Entry 4X4I (X-ray diffraction, 2.80 A resolution); this record covers chains C and F of the 6 polymer chains in the assembly.

Chain C:
Protein: Regulatory protein
Organism: Enterobacter sp. RFL1396
Reference sequence: Q8GGH0 (Q8GGH0_9ENTR); residue numbers follow UniProt; this construct covers 1-79
Chain sequence (82 residues; numbered -2 to 79; the number before each row is that of its first residue; numbers below 1 keep their minus sign (Gly-2 is residue -2)):
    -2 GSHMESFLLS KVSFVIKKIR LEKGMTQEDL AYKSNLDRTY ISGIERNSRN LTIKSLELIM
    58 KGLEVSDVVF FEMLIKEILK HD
Unresolved in the structure: -2 to 1, 79
Differences from the reference sequence: expression tag (-2 to 0)

Chain F:
Molecule: 35-nt DNA strand
Sequence (35 nucleotides; row label = number of the first residue in the row):
     1 ATGTTGACTA TAATCACACG GACTATAAGT CACAT
From the paper describing this entry:
  - conformationally variable residues: DT24, DA25

Chain C / chain F interface:
Contacting residue pairs - 18 pairs, chain C then chain F:
  Leu33(C) - DT14(F)  phosphate contact
  Asp34(C) - DT14(F)  hydrogen bond to the phosphate
  Asp34(C) - DC15(F)  base contact
  Arg35(C) - DC17(F)  base contact
  Thr36(C) - DC15(F)  base contact
  Thr36(C) - DA16(F)  base contact
  Thr36(C) - DC17(F)  base contact
  Tyr37(C) - DA12(F)  sugar contact
  Tyr37(C) - DA13(F)  hydrogen bond to the phosphate
  Tyr37(C) - DT14(F)  base contact
  Arg46(C) - DA12(F)  salt bridge to the phosphate
  Arg46(C) - DA13(F)  base contact
  Asn47(C) - DA12(F)  hydrogen bond to the phosphate
  Asn47(C) - DA13(F)  phosphate contact
  Leu48(C) - DA13(F)  phosphate contact
  Thr49(C) - DA12(F)  phosphate contact
  Thr49(C) - DA13(F)  hydrogen bond to the phosphate
  Ser52(C) - DA13(F)  hydrogen bond to the phosphate
Also at the interface, not in a pair above, chain C (11 interface residues in all): Asn32
Also at the interface, not in a pair above, chain F (7 interface residues in all): DA18

Overview:
11 residues of chain C and 7 residues of chain F are in contact; the contacts include 5 hydrogen bonds and 1
salt bridge. Polar contacts include Asp34(C)-DT14(F), Tyr37(C)-DA13(F) and Asn47(C)-DA12(F). From the paper:
conformational variability at DT24(F) and DA25(F).
Chain C is Regulatory protein (Enterobacter sp. RFL1396) and chain F is a 35-nt DNA strand; the structure,
RADIATION DAMAGE TO THE NUCLEOPROTEIN COMPLEX C.Esp1396I: DOSE (DWD) 44.6 MGy, was determined by X-ray
diffraction, deposited together with 4X4B, 4X4C, 4X4D, 4X4E, 4X4F, 4X4G and 4X4H.
